Entry 6RUR (X-ray diffraction, 6.00 A resolution (low resolution: residue-level contacts below are approximate; hydrogen-bond / salt-bridge calls are withheld)); this record covers chains V and B of the 12 polymer chains in the assembly.

[Chain V]
Protein: Properdin
Organism: Homo sapiens
UniProtKB: P27918 (PROP_HUMAN); numbering as in UniProt (aligned over 256-469)
Chain sequence (215 residues; numbered 255 to 469; the number before each row is that of its first residue):
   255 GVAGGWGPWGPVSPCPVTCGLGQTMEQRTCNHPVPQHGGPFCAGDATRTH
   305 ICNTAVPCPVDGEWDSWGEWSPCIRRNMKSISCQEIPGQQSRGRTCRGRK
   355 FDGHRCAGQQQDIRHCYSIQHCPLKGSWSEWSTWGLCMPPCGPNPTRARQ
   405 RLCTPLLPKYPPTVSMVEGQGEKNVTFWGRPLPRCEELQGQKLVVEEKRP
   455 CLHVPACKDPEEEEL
Not modelled in the structure: 465-469
Sequence notes: expression tag (255)
Cystine bridges: Cys269-Cys306, Cys273-Cys312, Cys284-Cys296, Cys327-Cys370, Cys337-Cys376, Cys350-Cys360, Cys391-Cys455, Cys395-Cys461, Cys407-Cys439
Covalent attachments: alpha-D-mannopyranose (MAN) linked to Trp260, Trp263, Trp321, Trp324, Trp382, Trp385, Trp388; glycan linked to Thr272; N-acetylglucosamine (NAG) linked to Asn428
From the paper describing this entry:
  - mutagenesis - R330A, R351A, R359A, Q364A, Q364A/Q365A, Q365A: decreased binding to Complement C3 (chain B)
  - disease-associated variants - Q343R, Y414D: decreased binding to Complement C3 (chain B)
  - mutagenesis - L275A, L456V: decreased expression
  - disease-associated variants - G298V, W321G, W321S, R346C: abolished expression (citing earlier work)
  - disease-associated variants - L456V: decreased expression

[Chain B]
Protein: Complement C3
Organism: Homo sapiens
UniProtKB: P01024 (CO3_HUMAN); residues 727-1641 here correspond to UniProt positions 749-1663 (UniProt number = residue number + 22)
Chain sequence (915 residues; row label = number of the first residue in the row):
   727 SNLDEDIIAEENIVSRSEFPESWLWNVEDLKEPPKNGISTKLMNIFLKDS
   777 ITTWEILAVSMSDKKGICVADPFEVTVMQDFFIDLRLPYSVVRNEQVEIR
   827 AVLYNYRQNQELKVRVELLHNPAFCSLATTKRRHQQTVTIPPKSSLSVPY
   877 VIVPLKTGLQEVEVKAAVYHHFISDGVRKSLKVVPEGIRMNKTVAVRTLD
   927 PERLGREGVQKEDIPPADLSDQVPDTESETRILLQGTPVAQMTEDAVDAE
   977 RLKHLIVTPSGCGEQNMIGMTPTVIAVHYLDETEQWEKFGLEKRQGALEL
  1027 IKKGYTQQLAFRQPSSAFAAFVKRAPSTWLTAYVVKVFSLAVNLIAIDSQ
  1077 VLCGAVKWLILEKQKPDGVFQEDAPVIHQEMIGGLRNNNEKDMALTAFVL
  1127 ISLQEAKDICEEQVNSLPGSITKAGDFLEANYMNLQRSYTVAIAGYALAQ
  1177 MGRLKGPLLNKFLTTAKDKNRWEDPGKQLYNVEATSYALLALLQLKDFDF
  1227 VPPVVRWLNEQRYYGGGYGSTQATFMVFQALAQYQKDAPDHQELNLDVSL
  1277 QLPSRSSKITHRIHWESASLLRSEETKENEGFTVTAEGKGQGTLSVVTMY
  1327 HAKAKDQLTCNKFDLKVTIKPAPETEKRPQDAKNTMILEICTRYRGDQDA
  1377 TMSILDISMMTGFAPDTDDLKQLANGVDRYISKYELDKAFSDRNTLIIYL
  1427 DKVSHSEDDCLAFKVHQYFNVELIQPGAVKVYAYYNLEESCTRFYHPEKE
  1477 DGKLNKLCRDELCRCAEENCFIQKSDDKVTLEERLDKACEPGVDYVYKTR
  1527 LVKVQLSNDFDEYIMAIEQTIKSGSDEVQVGQQRTFISPIKCREALKLEE
  1577 KKHYLMWGLSSDFWGEKPNLSYIIGKDTWVEHWPEEDECQDEENQKQCQD
  1627 LGAFTESMVVFGCPN
Not modelled in the structure: 727-728
Cystine bridges: Cys851-Cys1491, Cys1079-Cys1136, Cys1336-Cys1467, Cys1367-Cys1436, Cys1484-Cys1489, Cys1496-Cys1568, Cys1515-Cys1639, Cys1615-Cys1624
Covalent attachments: N-acetylglucosamine (NAG) linked to Asn917
Ion coordination: Mg2+: Asn1641 (shared with 3 residues of chain L)
From the paper describing this entry:
  - Mg2+ coordination: Asn1641

[Interface between chain V and chain B]
Residue-residue contacts (22):
  Trp318(V) - Glu1612(B)
  Trp318(V) - Gln1616(B)
  Arg329(V) - Phe1637(B)
  Arg330(V) - Ser1633(B)
  Arg330(V) - Phe1637(B)
  Arg330(V) - Pro1640(B)
  Asn331(V) - Pro1640(B)
  Pro341(V) - Phe1637(B)
  Gln343(V) - Glu1632(B)
  Cys350(V) - Gln1616(B)
  Arg359(V) - Asp1613(B)
  Cys360(V) - Glu1612(B)
  Gly362(V) - Glu1612(B)
  Gln364(V) - Gln1616(B)
  Gln364(V) - Gln1621(B)
  Gln364(V) - Gln1625(B)
  Gln365(V) - Gln1625(B)
  Ile367(V) - Ala1629(B)
  Ile367(V) - Glu1632(B)
  His369(V) - Val1636(B)
  Met420(V) - Val1636(B)
  Glu422(V) - Val1635(B)
Also at the interface, not in a pair above, chain V (18 interface residues in all): Gly342, Gln363
Also at the interface, not in a pair above, chain B (15 interface residues in all): Asp1512, Cys1615, Gly1628
Interface features reported in the paper:
  - interface residues, chain V: Trp318(V), Arg351(V), Arg359(V)
  - hot spots on chain V (mutagenesis) - R329A, Q343R: decreased binding to Complement C3 (chain B)
  - interface residues, chain B: Glu1612(B), Val1635(B), Val1636(B), Phe1637(B), Cys1639(B)

[Overview]
18 residues of chain V and 15 residues of chain B are in contact. The paper reports that R330A, R351A and
R359A of chain V, among others, reduce binding to Complement C3 (chain B); interface residues Trp318(V),
Arg351(V) and Glu1612(B) among others; 15 substitutions were tested in all.
Here chain V is Properdin and chain B is Complement C3, both from Homo sapiens. Entry 6RUR (Structure of the
SCIN stabilized C3bBb convertase bound to properdin) was determined by X-ray diffraction, deposited together
with 6RU5, 6RUV, 6RV6 and 6SEJ.
